Entry 1A5S (X-ray diffraction, 2.30 A resolution); this record covers chains A and B.

== Chain A ==
Molecule: Tryptophan synthase (alpha chain)
Source organism: Salmonella typhimurium
Notes: EC 4.2.1.20
Reference sequence: P00929 (TRPA_SALTY); residue numbers follow UniProt; this construct covers 1-268
Chain sequence (268 residues; row label = number of the first residue in the row):
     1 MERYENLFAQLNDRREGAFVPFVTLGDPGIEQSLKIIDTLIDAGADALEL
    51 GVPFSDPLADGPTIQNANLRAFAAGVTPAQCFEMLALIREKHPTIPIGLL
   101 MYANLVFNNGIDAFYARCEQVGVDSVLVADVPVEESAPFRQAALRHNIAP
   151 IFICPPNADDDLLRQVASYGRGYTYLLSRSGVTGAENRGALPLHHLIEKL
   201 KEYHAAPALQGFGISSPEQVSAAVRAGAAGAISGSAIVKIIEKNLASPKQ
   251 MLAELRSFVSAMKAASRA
Disordered / not traced: 1, 188-195, 268
Ligand contacts: 5-fluoroindole propanol phosphate (FIP): F22, A59, D60, L100, Y102, L127, A129, I153, Y175, R179, T183, G184, A185, F212, G213, I214, I232, S233, G234, S235
Swiss-Prot annotation at these positions:
  - active site (Proton acceptor): E49, D60

== Chain B ==
Molecule: Tryptophan synthase (beta chain)
Source organism: Salmonella typhimurium
Notes: EC 4.2.1.20
Reference sequence: P00933 (TRPB_SALTY); residues 2-397 here correspond to UniProt positions 1-396 (UniProt number = residue number - 1)
Chain sequence (397 residues; row label = number of the first residue in the row):
     1 MTTLLNPYFGEFGGMYVPQILMPALNQLEEAFVRAQKDPEFQAQFADLLK
    51 NYAGRPTALTKCQNITAGTRTTLYLKREDLLHGGAHKTNQVLGQALLAKR
   101 MGKSEIIAETGAGQHGVASALASALLGLKCRIYMGAKDVERQSPNVFRMR
   151 LMGAEVIPVHSGSATLKDACNEALRDWSGSYETAHYMLGTAAGPHPYPTI
   201 VREFQRMIGEETKAQILDKEGRLPDAVIACVGGGSNAIGMFADFINDTSV
   251 GLIGVEPGGHGIETGEHGAPLKHGRVGIYFGMKAPMMQTADGQIEESYSI
   301 SAGLDFPSVGPQHAYLNSIGRADYVSITDDEALEAFKTLCRHEGIIPALE
   351 SSHALAHALKMMREQPEKEQLLVVNLSGRGDKDIFTVHDILKARGEI
Disordered / not traced: 1-2, 390-397
Ion coordination: Na+: G232, F306, S308
Ligand contacts:
  - pyridoxal phosphate (PLP): A85, H86, K87, Q114, T190, C230, V231, G232, G233, G234, S235, N236, A237, G303, L304, A348, E350, S377, G378
  - pyridoxal phosphate / serine: A85, H86, K87, T110, G111, A112, G113, Q114, H115, T190, C230, V231, G232, G233, G234, S235, N236, A237, G303, L304, A348, E350, S377, G378
  - serine (SER): K87, T110, G111, A112, G113, Q114, H115, G303

== Interface between chain A and chain B ==
Residue-residue contacts (62):
  P53(A) - Q293(B)  hydrogen bond (backbone-side chain)
  F54(A) - G292(B)
  F54(A) - Q293(B)
  S55(A) - Q293(B)  hydrogen bond (backbone-side chain)
  S55(A) - I294(B)  hydrogen bond (side chain-backbone)
  D56(A) - K167(B)  salt bridge
  D56(A) - N171(B)
  D56(A) - Y279(B)  hydrogen bond
  D56(A) - I294(B)
  P57(A) - R175(B)  hydrogen bond (backbone-side chain)
  L58(A) - N171(B)
  L58(A) - L174(B)  hydrophobic
  L58(A) - R175(B)
  L58(A) - Y279(B)  hydrophobic
  D60(A) - R175(B)  hydrogen bond (backbone-side chain)
  Q65(A) - S161(B)
  Q65(A) - E172(B)
  Q65(A) - R175(B)
  F72(A) - Q293(B)
  T77(A) - D291(B)
  P78(A) - D291(B)
  A103(A) - I278(B)  hydrophobic
  N104(A) - G277(B)
  N104(A) - I278(B)  hydrogen bond (side chain-backbone)
  N104(A) - Q288(B)
  N104(A) - G292(B)  hydrogen bond (side chain-backbone)
  L105(A) - D291(B)
  L105(A) - G292(B)
  F107(A) - V276(B)
  F107(A) - I278(B)  hydrophobic
  F107(A) - K283(B)
  N108(A) - R275(B)  hydrogen bond
  N108(A) - Q288(B)
  N108(A) - A290(B)  hydrogen bond (side chain-backbone)
  N108(A) - D291(B)  hydrogen bond (side chain-backbone)
  N108(A) - G292(B)
  A129(A) - P18(B)
  D130(A) - Y16(B)
  D130(A) - V17(B)  hydrogen bond (backbone-backbone)
  P132(A) - M15(B)
  P132(A) - V17(B)
  P132(A) - Q19(B)
  P132(A) - M22(B)  hydrophobic
  V133(A) - Q19(B)
  E134(A) - Q19(B)
  E134(A) - M22(B)
  E135(A) - Y8(B)  hydrogen bond
  E135(A) - G14(B)
  E135(A) - M15(B)  hydrogen bond (side chain-backbone)
  E135(A) - Y16(B)
  I153(A) - Q19(B)
  P155(A) - Q19(B)
  N157(A) - I20(B)
  N157(A) - P23(B)
  N157(A) - Y181(B)  hydrogen bond
  L162(A) - Q19(B)
  S180(A) - I20(B)
  S180(A) - S178(B)
  S180(A) - G179(B)
  G181(A) - S178(B)
  G181(A) - G179(B)
  V182(A) - R175(B)
Other interface residues (no listed pair), chain A (35 interface residues in all): A59, V131, F139, P156, L177, R179
Other interface residues (no listed pair), chain B (32 interface residues in all): D168

== In short ==
35 residues of chain A and 32 residues of chain B are in contact, with 15 hydrogen bonds and 1 salt bridge.
Polar contacts include D56(A)-K167(B), P53(A)-Q293(B) and S55(A)-Q293(B). Bound to chain A: 5-fluoroindole
propanol phosphate.
Here chain A is Tryptophan synthase (alpha chain) and chain B is Tryptophan synthase (beta chain), both from
Salmonella typhimurium. Entry 1A5S (Crystal structure of wild-type tryptophan synthase complexed with
5-fluoroindole propanol phosphate and L-ser bound as amino ...) was determined by X-ray diffraction, deposited
together with 1A50 and 2WSY.
